9ATR - chains C and F of the 6 polymer chains in the assembly; structure by electron microscopy, 3.70 A resolution.

Chain C:
Name: Spike glycoprotein
Organism: Severe acute respiratory syndrome coronavirus 2
Reference sequence: P0DTC2 (SPIKE_SARS2); aligned to UniProt positions 14-1207 over residues 14-1207 (the alignment contains insertions or deletions, so no single offset holds)
Amino-acid sequence (1230 residues; numbered 14 to 1243; the number before each row is that of its first residue):
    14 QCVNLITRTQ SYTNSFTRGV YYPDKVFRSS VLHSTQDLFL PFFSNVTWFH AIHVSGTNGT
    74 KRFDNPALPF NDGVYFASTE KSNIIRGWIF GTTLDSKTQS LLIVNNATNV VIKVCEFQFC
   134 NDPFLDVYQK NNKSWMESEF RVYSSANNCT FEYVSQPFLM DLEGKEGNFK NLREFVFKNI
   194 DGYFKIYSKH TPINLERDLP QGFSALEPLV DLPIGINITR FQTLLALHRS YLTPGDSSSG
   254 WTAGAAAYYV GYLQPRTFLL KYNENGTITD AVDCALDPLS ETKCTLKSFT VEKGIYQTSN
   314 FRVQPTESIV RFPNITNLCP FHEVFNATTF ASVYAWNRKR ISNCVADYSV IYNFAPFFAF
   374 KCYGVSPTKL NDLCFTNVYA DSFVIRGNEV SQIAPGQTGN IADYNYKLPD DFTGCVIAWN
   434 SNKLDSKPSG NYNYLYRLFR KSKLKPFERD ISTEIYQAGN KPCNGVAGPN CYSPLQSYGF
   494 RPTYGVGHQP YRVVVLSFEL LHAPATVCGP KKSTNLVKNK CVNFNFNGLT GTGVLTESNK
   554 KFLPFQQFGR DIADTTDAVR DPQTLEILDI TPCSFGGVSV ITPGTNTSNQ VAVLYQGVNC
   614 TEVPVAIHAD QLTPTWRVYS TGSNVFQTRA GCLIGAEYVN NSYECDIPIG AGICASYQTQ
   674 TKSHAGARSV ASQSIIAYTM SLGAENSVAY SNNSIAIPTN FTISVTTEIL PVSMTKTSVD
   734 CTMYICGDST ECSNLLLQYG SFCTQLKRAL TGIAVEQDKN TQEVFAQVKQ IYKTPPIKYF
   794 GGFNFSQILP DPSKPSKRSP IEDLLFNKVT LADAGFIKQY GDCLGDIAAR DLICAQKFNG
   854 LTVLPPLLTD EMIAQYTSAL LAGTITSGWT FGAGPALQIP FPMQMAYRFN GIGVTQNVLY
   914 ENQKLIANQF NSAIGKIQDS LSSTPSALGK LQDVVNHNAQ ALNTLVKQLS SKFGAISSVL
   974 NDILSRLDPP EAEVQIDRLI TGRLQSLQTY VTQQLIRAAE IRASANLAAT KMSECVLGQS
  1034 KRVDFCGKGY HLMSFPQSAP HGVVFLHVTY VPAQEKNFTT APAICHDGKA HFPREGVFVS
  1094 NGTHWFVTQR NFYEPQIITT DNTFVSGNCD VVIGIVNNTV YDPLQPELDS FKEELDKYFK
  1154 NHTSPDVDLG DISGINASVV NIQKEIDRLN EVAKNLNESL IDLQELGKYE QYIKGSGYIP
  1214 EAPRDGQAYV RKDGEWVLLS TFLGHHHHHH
Not modelled in the structure: 14-15, 67-76, 141-149, 174-182, 243-253, 617-1243
Construct notes: variant I19 (Thr in P0DTC2), S24 (Ala27 in P0DTC2), A80 (Val83 in P0DTC2), D139 (Gly142 in P0DTC2), Q142 (His146 in P0DTC2), E179 (Gln183 in P0DTC2), E209 (Val213 in P0DTC2), H335 (Gly339 in P0DTC2), T342 (Arg346 in P0DTC2), I364 (Leu368 in P0DTC2), F367 (Ser371 in P0DTC2), P369 (Ser373 in P0DTC2), F371 (Ser375 in P0DTC2), A372 (Thr376 in P0DTC2), N401 (Asp405 in P0DTC2), S404 (Arg408 in P0DTC2), N413 (Lys417 in P0DTC2), K436 (Asn440 in P0DTC2), P441 (Val445 in P0DTC2), S442 (Gly446 in P0DTC2), K456 (Asn460 in P0DTC2), N473 (Ser477 in P0DTC2), K474 (Thr478 in P0DTC2), A480 (Glu484 in P0DTC2), P482 (Phe486 in P0DTC2), S486 (Phe490 in P0DTC2), R494 (Gln498 in P0DTC2), Y497 (Asn501 in P0DTC2), H501 (Tyr505 in P0DTC2), G610 (Asp614 in P0DTC2), Y651 (His655 in P0DTC2), K675 (Asn679 in P0DTC2), H677 (Pro681 in P0DTC2), K760 (Asn764 in P0DTC2), Y792 (Asp796 in P0DTC2), H950 (Gln954 in P0DTC2), K965 (Asn969 in P0DTC2); engineered mutation A678 (Arg682 in P0DTC2), G679 (Arg683 in P0DTC2), P813 (Phe817 in P0DTC2), P888 (Ala892 in P0DTC2), P895 (Ala899 in P0DTC2), P938 (Ala942 in P0DTC2), P982 (Lys986 in P0DTC2), P983 (Val987 in P0DTC2); expression tag (1208-1243)
Disulfides: C128-C162, C287-C297, C332-C357, C375-C428, C387-C521, C476-C484, C534-C586
Covalent attachments: N-acetylglucosamine (NAG) linked to N58, N230
UniProt features mapped onto this chain:
  - glycosylation (N-linked (GlcNAc...) asparagine): N17 (complex), N122 (hybrid)

Chain F:
Name: Nanosota-8
Organism: Vicugna pacos
Amino-acid sequence (150 residues; each row starts with the number of its first residue):
     1 QVQLQESGGG LVQPGGSLRL SCAASGFTLD DYAIGWFRQA PGKEREGVLC ISASGGSTLY
    61 ADSVKGRFTI SRDKDKNTVY LQMNSLKPED TAVYYCAAAG RLDLGSGYVC YGYYGTDYWG
   121 KGTQVTVSSG GQHHHHHHGA YPYDVPDYAS
Not modelled in the structure: 130-150
Disulfides: C22-C96

Interface between chain C and chain F:
Residue-residue contacts (4):
  N160(C) with K74(F)
  N161(C) with K74(F); N77(F)
  F371(C) with G105(F)
Also at the interface, not in a pair above, chain C (4 interface residues in all): S158
Also at the interface, not in a pair above, chain F (5 interface residues in all): F27, D75

Summary:
The interface between chain C and chain F involves 4 residues on one side and 5 on the other. Covalently
linked N-acetylglucosamine: at N58(C) and N230(C).
Chain C is Spike glycoprotein (Severe acute respiratory syndrome coronavirus 2) and chain F is Nanosota-8
(Vicugna pacos); the structure, local refinement of XBB.1.5 spike/Nanosota-8 complex, was determined by
electron microscopy.
